9FH1 - chains H and J of the 10 polymer chains in the assembly; structure by electron microscopy, 3.20 A resolution.

# Chain H (and J)
Protein: Amyloid-beta precursor protein
Organism: Mus musculus
Notes: engineered mutation(s): delta(19-24); chain J of this document is another copy of the same molecule, construct and numbering; everything in this record applies to it too
UniProt: Q60495 (A4_CAVPO); aligned to UniProt positions 672-707 over residues 7-42 (the alignment contains insertions or deletions, so no single offset holds)
Sequence (36 residues; each row starts with the number of its first residue):
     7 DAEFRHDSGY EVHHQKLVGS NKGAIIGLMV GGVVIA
Not modelled in the structure: 7-13

# How chain H and chain J interact
Residue-residue contacts (62):
  Ser-14(H) / Ser-14(J)  hydrogen bond (backbone-backbone)
  Gly-15(H) / Gly-15(J)
  Gly-15(H) / Tyr-16(J)  hydrogen bond (backbone-backbone)
  Tyr-16(H) / Tyr-16(J)  hydrophobic
  Tyr-16(H) / Val-36(J)  hydrophobic
  Glu-17(H) / Tyr-16(J)  hydrogen bond (backbone-backbone)
  Glu-17(H) / Glu-17(J)
  Glu-17(H) / Val-18(J)  hydrogen bond (backbone-backbone)
  Glu-17(H) / Leu-34(J)
  Val-18(H) / Val-18(J)
  Val-18(H) / Leu-34(J)  hydrophobic
  His-19(H) / Glu-17(J)
  His-19(H) / Val-18(J)  hydrogen bond (backbone-backbone)
  His-19(H) / His-19(J)
  His-19(H) / His-20(J)  hydrogen bond (backbone-backbone)
  His-20(H) / His-20(J)
  Gln-21(H) / Gln-21(J)
  Lys-22(H) / Gln-21(J)  hydrogen bond (backbone-backbone)
  Lys-22(H) / Lys-22(J)
  Lys-22(H) / Leu-23(J)  hydrogen bond (backbone-backbone)
  Leu-23(H) / Leu-23(J)
  Val-24(H) / Leu-23(J)  hydrogen bond (backbone-backbone)
  Val-24(H) / Val-24(J)
  Val-24(H) / Gly-25(J)  hydrogen bond (backbone-backbone)
  Gly-25(H) / Gly-25(J)
  Ser-26(H) / Gly-25(J)  hydrogen bond (backbone-backbone)
  Ser-26(H) / Ser-26(J)
  Ser-26(H) / Asn-27(J)  hydrogen bond (backbone-backbone)
  Asn-27(H) / Asn-27(J)  hydrogen bond
  Lys-28(H) / Asn-27(J)  hydrogen bond (backbone-backbone)
  Lys-28(H) / Lys-28(J)
  Gly-29(H) / Asn-27(J)
  Gly-29(H) / Gly-29(J)
  Ala-30(H) / Asn-27(J)
  Ala-30(H) / Gly-29(J)  hydrogen bond (backbone-backbone)
  Ala-30(H) / Ala-30(J)
  Ala-30(H) / Ile-31(J)  hydrogen bond (backbone-backbone)
  Ile-31(H) / Asn-27(J)
  Ile-31(H) / Ile-31(J)
  Ile-32(H) / Ile-31(J)  hydrogen bond (backbone-backbone)
  Ile-32(H) / Ile-32(J)
  Ile-32(H) / Gly-33(J)  hydrogen bond (backbone-backbone)
  Gly-33(H) / Gly-33(J)  hydrogen bond (backbone-backbone)
  Gly-33(H) / Leu-34(J)  hydrogen bond (backbone-backbone)
  Leu-34(H) / Leu-34(J)
  Met-35(H) / Ile-32(J)  hydrophobic
  Met-35(H) / Leu-34(J)  hydrogen bond (backbone-backbone)
  Met-35(H) / Met-35(J)  hydrophobic
  Met-35(H) / Val-36(J)  hydrogen bond (backbone-backbone)
  Met-35(H) / Gly-37(J)
  Met-35(H) / Val-40(J)  hydrophobic
  Gly-38(H) / Gly-38(J)
  Gly-38(H) / Val-39(J)  hydrogen bond (backbone-backbone)
  Val-39(H) / Val-39(J)
  Val-40(H) / Val-39(J)  hydrogen bond (backbone-backbone)
  Val-40(H) / Val-40(J)
  Val-40(H) / Ile-41(J)  hydrogen bond (backbone-backbone)
  Ile-41(H) / Ile-41(J)  hydrophobic
  Ala-42(H) / Gly-29(J)
  Ala-42(H) / Ala-30(J)
  Ala-42(H) / Ile-41(J)  hydrogen bond (backbone-backbone)
  Ala-42(H) / Ala-42(J)  hydrophobic
Other interface residues (no listed pair), chain H (29 interface residues in all): Val-36, Gly-37

# In short
The chain H/chain J interface involves 29 residues from each chain, with 26 hydrogen bonds. Polar pairs
include Asn-27(H)/Asn-27(J), Ser-14(H)/Ser-14(J) and Gly-15(H)/Tyr-16(J).
Both chains are Amyloid-beta precursor protein (Mus musculus). Entry 9FH1 (Cryo-EM Structure of Amyloid-beta
Fibrils from Mouse Brain Carrying the Uppsala AbetaUpp(1-42)delta(19-24) Mutation) was determined by electron
microscopy together with 9FH2, 9FH3, 9FH4, 9FH5 and 9FH6 from the same study.
